PDB entry 3RIL | X-ray diffraction, 2.40 A resolution | chains A and B

== Chain A (and B) ==
Protein: Glucosylceramidase
Organism: Homo sapiens
Notes: EC 3.2.1.45; chain B of this document is another copy of the same molecule, construct and numbering; everything in this record applies to it too
UniProt: P04062 (GLCM_HUMAN); residues 1-497 here correspond to UniProt positions 40-536 (UniProt number = residue number + 39)
Sequence (497 residues; numbered 1 to 497; the number before each row is that of its first residue):
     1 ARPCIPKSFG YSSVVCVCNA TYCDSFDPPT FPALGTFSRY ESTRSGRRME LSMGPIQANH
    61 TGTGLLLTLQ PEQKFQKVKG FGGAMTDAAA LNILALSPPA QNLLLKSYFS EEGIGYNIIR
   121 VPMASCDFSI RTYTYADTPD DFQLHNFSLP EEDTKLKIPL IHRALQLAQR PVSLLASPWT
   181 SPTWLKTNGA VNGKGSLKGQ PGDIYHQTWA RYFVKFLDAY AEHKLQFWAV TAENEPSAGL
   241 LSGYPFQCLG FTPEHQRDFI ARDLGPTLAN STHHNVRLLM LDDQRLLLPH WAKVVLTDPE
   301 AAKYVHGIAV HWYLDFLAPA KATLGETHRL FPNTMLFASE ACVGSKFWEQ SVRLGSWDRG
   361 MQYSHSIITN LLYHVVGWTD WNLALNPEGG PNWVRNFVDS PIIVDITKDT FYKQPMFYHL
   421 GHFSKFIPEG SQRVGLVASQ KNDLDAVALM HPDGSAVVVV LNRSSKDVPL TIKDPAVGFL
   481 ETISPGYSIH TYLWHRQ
Disordered / not traced: 317 (chain B: fully traced)
Sequence notes: variant H495 (Arg534 in P04062)
Curated features (UniProtKB/Swiss-Prot):
  - active site: E235 (Proton donor), E340 (Nucleophile)
  - glycosylation (N-linked (GlcNAc...) asparagine): N19, N59, N146, N270, N462
Cystine bridges: C4-C16, C18-C23
Covalently attached groups: N-acetylglucosamine (NAG) linked to N19
Small-molecule neighbours: (3S,4R,5R,6S)-azepane-3,4,5,6-tetrol (3RK): D127, F128, W179, N234, E235, Y244, F246, H311, Y313, E340, C342, W381, V398
What the authors report for this chain:
  - binding site for (3S,4R,5R,6S)-azepane-3,4,5,6-tetrol: D127, W179, N234, Y313, W381
  - conformationally variable residues (loop rearrangement, side-chain flip): H311 to P319, C342 to L354
  - contacts within the chain: W312-S366, R285-D315 (hydrogen bond)
  - disease-associated variants - N370S: decreased catalytic activity (citing earlier work)
  - disease-associated variants - G202R (citing earlier work)
  - catalytic residues: E235, E340 (citing earlier work)

== How chain A and chain B interact ==
Pairs across the interface (14; chain A residue first):
  S242(A) - W348(B)
  G243(A) - W348(B)  hydrogen bond (backbone-side chain)
  Y244(A) - W348(B)  hydrophobic
  P245(A) - W348(B)
  L314(A) - L317(B)
  F316(A) - L317(B)
  A318(A) - L317(B)  hydrogen bond (backbone-backbone)
  F347(A) - N396(B)
  W348(A) - S242(B)
  W348(A) - G243(B)  hydrogen bond (side chain-backbone)
  W348(A) - Y244(B)  hydrophobic
  W348(A) - P245(B)
  R395(A) - F347(B)
  F397(A) - F347(B)  hydrophobic
Other interface residues (no listed pair), chain A (15 interface residues in all): L241, F246, L286, D315
Other interface residues (no listed pair), chain B (12 interface residues in all): F246, L286, L314, F316

== In short ==
15 residues of chain A and 12 residues of chain B are in contact; the contacts include 3 hydrogen bonds. Among
the polar pairs are G243(A)-W348(B) and A318(A)-L317(B). Bound to chain A:
(3S,4R,5R,6S)-azepane-3,4,5,6-tetrol. N-acetylglucosamine is covalently linked to N19(A). From the paper:
catalytic residues E235(A) and E340(A); N370S of chain A reduces catalytic activity.
Chain A and chain B are both Glucosylceramidase (Homo sapiens); the structure, The acid beta-glucosidase
active site exhibits plasticity in binding 3,4,5,6-tetrahydroxyazepane-based inhibitors: implications for
pharmacological chaperone design ..., was determined by X-ray diffraction together with 3RIK from the same
study.
